8TMF - chains H and A of the 7 polymer chains in the assembly; structure by electron microscopy, 3.40 A resolution.

== Chain H ==
Protein: sAB C18 Heavy Chain
Organism: Homo sapiens
Sequence (237 residues; each row starts with the number of its first residue):
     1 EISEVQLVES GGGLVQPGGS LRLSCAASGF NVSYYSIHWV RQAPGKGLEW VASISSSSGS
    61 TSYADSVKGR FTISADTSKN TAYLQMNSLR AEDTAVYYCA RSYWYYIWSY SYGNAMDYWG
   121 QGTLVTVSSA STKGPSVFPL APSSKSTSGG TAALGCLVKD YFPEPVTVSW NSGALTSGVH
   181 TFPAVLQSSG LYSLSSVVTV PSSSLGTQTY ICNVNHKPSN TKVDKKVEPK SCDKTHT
Disordered / not traced: 1, 130-237
Disulfides: Cys25-Cys99

== Chain A ==
Protein: Cobalt/magnesium transport protein CorA
Organism: Thermotoga maritima
UniProt: Q9WZ31 (CORA_THEMA); numbering as in UniProt (aligned over 1-351)
Sequence (373 residues; each row starts with the number of its first residue; numbers below 1 keep their minus sign (Met-21 is residue -21)):
   -21 MGSSHHHHHH SSGRENLYFQ GHMEEKRLSA KKGLPPGTLV YTGKYREDFE IEVMNYSIEE
    39 FREFKTTDVE SVLPFRDSST PTWINITGIH RTDVVQRVGE FFGIHPLVLE DILNVHQRPK
    99 VEFFENYVFI VLKMFTYDKN LHELESEQVS LILTKNCVLM FQEKIGDVFD PVRERIRYNR
   159 GIIRKKRADY LLYSLIDALV DDYFVLLEKI DDEIDVLEEE VLERPEKETV QRTHQLKRNL
   219 VELRKTIWPL REVLSSLYRD VPPLIEKETV PYFRDVYDHT IQIADTVETF RDIVSGLLDV
   279 YLSSVSNKTN EVMKVLTIIA TIFMPLTFIA GIYGMNFEYM PELRWKWGYP VVLAVMGVIA
   339 VIMVVYFKKK KWL
Disordered / not traced: -21 to 16
Sequence notes: initiating methionine (-21); expression tag (-20 to 0)
Curated features (UniProtKB/Swiss-Prot):
  - motif: Gly312 to Asn314 (Probable selectivity filter)
  - site: Asn288 (Essential for ion permeation), Leu294 (Important for closing the ion permeation pathway in the closed state), Thr295 (Threonine that confers selectivity for Co(2+) transport)

== Chain H / chain A interface ==
Contacting residue pairs (13; chain H residue first):
  Trp108(H) with Asp189(A), hydrogen bond; Thr267(A); Phe268(A); Ile271(A), hydrophobic
  Ser109(H) with Gln260(A), hydrogen bond (backbone-side chain); Asp263(A); Thr264(A)
  Tyr110(H) with Phe182(A), hydrophobic; Leu185(A), hydrogen bond (side chain-backbone); Glu186(A); Asp189(A); Gln260(A); Thr264(A), hydrogen bond (backbone-side chain)
Also at the interface, not in a pair above, chain H (4 interface residues in all): Tyr112

== Summary ==
Chain H and chain A form an interface of 4 and 10 residues respectively; the contacts include 4 hydrogen
bonds. Among the polar pairs are Trp108(H)-Asp189(A), Ser109(H)-Gln260(A) and Tyr110(H)-Leu185(A).
Chain H is sAB C18 Heavy Chain (Homo sapiens) and chain A is Cobalt/magnesium transport protein CorA
(Thermotoga maritima); the structure, Cryo-EM structure of CorA in complex with conformation-specific
synthetic antibody C18 and 100 uM MgCl2, State ..., was determined by electron microscopy.
